PDB entry 1TKO | X-ray diffraction, 2.90 A resolution | chains A and B of the 4 polymer chains in the assembly

== Chain A (and B) ==
Molecule: Iron-rich dpsA-homolog protein
Organism: Halobacterium salinarum
Notes: chain B of this document is another copy of the same molecule, construct and numbering; everything in this record applies to it too
UniProtKB: Q9HMP7 (DPSA_HALN1); residue numbers follow UniProt; this construct covers 1-182
Amino-acid sequence (182 residues; each row starts with the number of its first residue):
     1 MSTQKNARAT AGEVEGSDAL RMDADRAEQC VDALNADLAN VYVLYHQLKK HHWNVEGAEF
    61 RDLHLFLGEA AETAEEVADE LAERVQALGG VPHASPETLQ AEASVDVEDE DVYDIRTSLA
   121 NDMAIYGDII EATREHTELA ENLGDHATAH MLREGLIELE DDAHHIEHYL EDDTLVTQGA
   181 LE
Not modelled in the structure: 1, 182 (chain B: 1-6, 182)
Ion coordination: Fe ion site 1: His52 (shared with Asp79(B), Glu83(B) of chain B); Fe ion site 2: Glu56 (shared with Gln86(B), His168(B) of chain B); Na+: Glu59 (shared with 1 residue of chain D); Fe ion site 3: Glu75 (shared with Glu75(B) of chain B); Fe ion site 4: Asp79, Glu83 (shared with His52(B) of chain B); Fe ion site 5 near Glu80 (its only coordinating residue here); Fe ion site 6: Glu154 (shared with 1 residue of chain C; 1 residue of chain D); Fe ion site 7: His168 (shared with 1 residue of chain C; 1 residue of chain D)
UniProt features mapped onto this chain:
  - binding site (Fe cation): His52, Asp79, Glu83
  - site: Trp53 (Involved in iron translocation), Glu56 (Involved in iron translocation), Glu75 (Involved in iron nucleation), Val85 (Involved in iron translocation), Gln86 (Involved in iron translocation), Glu154 (Involved in iron nucleation), His164 (Involved in iron translocation), His168 (Involved in iron translocation), Glu171 (Involved in iron translocation)
From the paper describing this entry:
  - Fe ion coordination: Glu56, His64, Glu75, Glu80, Glu83, Gln86, Glu154, His164, His168, Asp172
  - binding site for sulfate ion: His150, Arg153

== How chain A and chain B interact ==
Contacting residue pairs - 88 pairs, chain A then chain B:
  Ala7(A) with Asp111(B); Val112(B); Tyr113(B), hydrophobic
  Arg8(A) with Glu56(B), salt bridge; Val112(B), hydrogen bond (backbone-backbone); Asp114(B)
  Ala9(A) with Asp111(B); Val112(B), hydrogen bond (backbone-backbone)
  Thr10(A) with Asp111(B)
  Ala11(A) with Glu110(B); Asp111(B), hydrogen bond (backbone-side chain)
  Tyr42(A) with Tyr45(B), hydrogen bond; His46(B); Lys49(B); Trp53(B), hydrophobic
  Tyr45(A) with Tyr42(B), hydrogen bond; Glu75(B), hydrogen bond
  His46(A) with Tyr42(B); His46(B), hydrogen bond; Ala94(B); Pro96(B); Leu99(B)
  Lys49(A) with Tyr42(B); Asp79(B), salt bridge
  Lys50(A) with Ala94(B)
  His52(A) with Asp79(B); Glu83(B), salt bridge
  Trp53(A) with Tyr42(B), hydrophobic; Asp79(B), hydrogen bond; Ala82(B); Glu83(B); Gln86(B); Pro92(B), hydrophobic; His93(B)
  Asn54(A) with Gln86(B); Pro92(B)
  Glu56(A) with Arg8(B), salt bridge; Gln86(B)
  His64(A) with Glu83(B)
  Glu75(A) with Tyr45(B), hydrogen bond; Glu75(B)
  Asp79(A) with Lys49(B), salt bridge; His52(B); Trp53(B), hydrogen bond
  Ala82(A) with Trp53(B)
  Glu83(A) with His52(B), salt bridge; Trp53(B); His64(B)
  Gln86(A) with Trp53(B); Asn54(B); Glu56(B)
  Val91(A) with Glu110(B); Val112(B), hydrophobic
  Pro92(A) with Trp53(B), hydrophobic; Asn54(B)
  His93(A) with Trp53(B); Glu110(B)
  Ala94(A) with His46(B); Lys50(B); Glu110(B), hydrogen bond (backbone-side chain)
  Ser95(A) with Gln100(B); Val107(B); Glu110(B), hydrogen bond
  Pro96(A) with His46(B); Pro96(B); Gln100(B)
  Glu97(A) with Gln100(B), hydrogen bond (backbone-side chain)
  Thr98(A) with Glu110(B), hydrogen bond
  Leu99(A) with His46(B)
  Gln100(A) with Ser95(B); Pro96(B); Glu97(B), hydrogen bond (side chain-backbone)
  Val107(A) with Ser95(B)
  Glu110(A) with Ala11(B); Val91(B); His93(B); Ala94(B), hydrogen bond (side chain-backbone); Ser95(B), hydrogen bond; Thr98(B), hydrogen bond
  Asp111(A) with Ala9(B); Thr10(B); Ala11(B), hydrogen bond (side chain-backbone)
  Val112(A) with Ala7(B); Arg8(B), hydrogen bond (backbone-backbone); Ala9(B), hydrogen bond (backbone-backbone); Val91(B), hydrophobic
  Tyr113(A) with Ala7(B), hydrophobic
  Asp114(A) with Arg8(B)
Other interface residues (no listed pair), chain A (37 interface residues in all): Val43
Other interface residues (no listed pair), chain B (37 interface residues in all): Val43

== Overview ==
Chain A and chain B each contribute 37 residues to their interface; the contacts include 21 hydrogen bonds and
6 salt bridges. Polar pairs include Arg8(A)-Glu56(B), Lys49(A)-Asp79(B) and His52(A)-Glu83(B). The paper
reports a binding site for sulfate ion at His150(A) and Arg153(A); Fe ion coordination by Glu56(A), His64(A)
and Glu75(A) among others.
Both chains are Iron-rich dpsA-homolog protein (Halobacterium salinarum). Entry 1TKO (Iron-oxo clusters
biomineralizing on protein surfaces. Structural analysis of H.salinarum DpsA in its low and high ...) was
determined by X-ray diffraction, deposited together with 1TJO, 1TK6, 1TKP and 1MOJ.
